PDB entry 8D0A | X-ray diffraction, 3.19 A resolution | chains H and L of the 3 polymer chains in the assembly

== Chain H ==
Protein: mouse anti-huUSP30 Fab heavy chain
Source organism: Mus musculus
Notes: antibody fragment or engineered binder
Amino-acid sequence (222 residues; each row starts with the number of its first residue):
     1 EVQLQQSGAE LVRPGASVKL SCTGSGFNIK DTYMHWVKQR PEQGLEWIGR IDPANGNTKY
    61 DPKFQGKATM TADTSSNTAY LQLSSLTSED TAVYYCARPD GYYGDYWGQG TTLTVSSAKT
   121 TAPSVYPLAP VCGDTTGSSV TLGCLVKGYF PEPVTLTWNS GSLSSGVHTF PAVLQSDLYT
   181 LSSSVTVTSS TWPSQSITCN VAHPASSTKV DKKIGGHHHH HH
Unresolved in the structure: 1, 120, 137-138, 150-152, 157-163, 186-196, 202-205, 210-222
Disulfide bonds: Cys22-Cys96, Cys144-Cys199

== Chain L ==
Protein: mouse anti-huUSP30 Fab light chain
Source organism: Mus musculus
Notes: antibody fragment or engineered binder
Amino-acid sequence (214 residues; each row starts with the number of its first residue):
     1 DIVMTQSQKF MSTSVGDRVS VTCKASQNVG TNVAWYQQKP GQSPKALIYS ASYRYSGVPD
    61 RFTGSGSGTD FTLTISNVQS EDLAEYFCQQ YNSFPLTFGA GTKLELKRAD AAPTVSIFPP
   121 SSEQLTSGGA SVVCFLNNFY PKDINVKWKI DGSERQNGVL NSWTDQDSKD STYSMSSTLT
   181 LTKDEYERHN SYTCEATHKT STSPIVKSFN RNEC
Unresolved in the structure: 148-155, 168-169, 193-194, 208, 213-214
Disulfide bonds: Cys23-Cys88

== Interface between chain H and chain L ==
Contacting residue pairs - 53 pairs, chain H then chain L:
  Gln39(H) with Gln38(L), hydrogen bond; Phe87(L)
  Glu42(H) with Lys9(L), salt bridge
  Leu45(H) with Phe98(L), hydrophobic
  Trp47(H) with Phe94(L), hydrophobic; Pro95(L), hydrophobic; Leu96(L)
  Arg50(H) with Phe94(L)
  Asp61(H) with Pro95(L)
  Tyr95(H) with Gln38(L), hydrogen bond; Gln42(L), hydrogen bond (side chain-backbone); Ser43(L)
  Asp100(H) with Tyr55(L)
  Gly101(H) with Tyr55(L)
  Tyr102(H) with Tyr55(L); Ser56(L), hydrogen bond (backbone-backbone)
  Tyr103(H) with Tyr55(L)
  Gly104(H) with Tyr55(L)
  Asp105(H) with Tyr36(L), hydrogen bond; Ala46(L)
  Trp107(H) with Tyr36(L); Ser43(L); Pro44(L)
  Gly108(H) with Ser43(L)
  Tyr126(H) with Ser121(L); Glu123(L); Gln124(L); Ser127(L), hydrogen bond
  Pro127(H) with Ser121(L)
  Leu128(H) with Phe118(L); Val133(L), hydrophobic; Phe135(L), hydrophobic
  Ala129(H) with Phe118(L); Pro119(L)
  Pro130(H) with Phe118(L), hydrophobic
  Thr141(H) with Ser116(L), hydrogen bond
  Leu145(H) with Val133(L), hydrophobic
  His168(H) with Asn138(L)
  Thr169(H) with Thr164(L)
  Phe170(H) with Asn137(L); Ser162(L); Thr164(L); Ser174(L); Met175(L); Ser176(L)
  Pro171(H) with Ser162(L), hydrogen bond (backbone-side chain); Trp163(L)
  Val173(H) with Asn161(L)
  Thr180(H) with Leu160(L)
  Ser182(H) with Ser176(L), hydrogen bond
  Ser183(H) with Phe135(L)
  Ser184(H) with Phe135(L); Asn137(L)
Also at the interface, not in a pair above, chain H (33 interface residues in all): Leu142, Gln175
Also at the interface, not in a pair above, chain L (35 interface residues in all): Thr114, Asp167

== Summary ==
33 residues of chain H and 35 residues of chain L are in contact, with 9 hydrogen bonds and 1 salt bridge.
Among the polar pairs are Glu42(H)-Lys9(L), Gln39(H)-Gln38(L) and Tyr95(H)-Gln38(L).
Chain H is mouse anti-huUSP30 Fab heavy chain and chain L is mouse anti-huUSP30 Fab light chain, both from Mus
musculus; the structure, Crystal structure of human USP30 in complex with a covalent inhibitor 829 and a Fab,
was determined by X-ray diffraction.
